6V6D - chains C and D of the 7 polymer chains in the assembly; structure by electron microscopy, 3.77 A resolution.

== Chain C (and D) ==
Protein: Pannexin-1
Organism: Homo sapiens
Notes: chain D of this document is another copy of the same molecule, construct and numbering; everything in this record applies to it too
UniProt: Q96RD7 (PANX1_HUMAN); residues 1-426 here = UniProt positions 1-426
Sequence (435 residues; row label = number of the first residue in the row):
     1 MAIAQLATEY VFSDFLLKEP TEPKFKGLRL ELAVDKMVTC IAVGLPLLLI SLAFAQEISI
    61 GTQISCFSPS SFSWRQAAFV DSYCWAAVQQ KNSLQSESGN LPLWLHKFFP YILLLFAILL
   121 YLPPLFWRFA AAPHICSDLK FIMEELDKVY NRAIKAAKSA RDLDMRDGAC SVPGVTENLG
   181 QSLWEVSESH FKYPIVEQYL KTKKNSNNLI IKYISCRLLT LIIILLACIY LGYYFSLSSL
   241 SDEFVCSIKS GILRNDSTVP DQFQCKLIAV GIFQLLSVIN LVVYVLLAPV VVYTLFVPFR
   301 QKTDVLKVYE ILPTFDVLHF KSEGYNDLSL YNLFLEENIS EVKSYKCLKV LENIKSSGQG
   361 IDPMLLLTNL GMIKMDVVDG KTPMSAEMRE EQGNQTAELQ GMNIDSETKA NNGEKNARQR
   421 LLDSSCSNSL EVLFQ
Not modelled in the structure: 1-27, 89-101, 140-206, 302-324, 340-435
Differences from the reference sequence: expression tag (427-435)
Disulfide bonds: Cys66-Cys265, Cys84-Cys246
UniProt features mapped onto this chain:
  - site: Asp376 to Asp379 (Cleavage)
  - modified residue: Cys40 (S-nitrosocysteine), Tyr199 (Phosphotyrosine), Cys347 (S-nitrosocysteine)
  - glycosylation: Asn255 (N-linked (GlcNAc...) asparagine)
  - natural variant: Thr21 to Pro23 (deletion: In OZEMA7), Arg217 (R217H: Found in a patient with primary ovarian failure with intellectual disability and sensorineural hearing loss; uncertain significance), Ile272 (I272V: No change in glycosylation pattern), Lys346 (K346E: In OZEMA7), Cys347 (C347S: In OZEMA7), Gln392 to Cys426 (deletion: In OZEMA7)
  - mutagenesis: Trp74 (W74A: No effect on voltage-dependence. Altered anion selectivity with equal permeability for iodide and choride), Arg75 (R75E: Loss of voltage-dependence and anion selectivity. Strong increase in permeability of sodium over chloride), Asp164 to Asp167 (Not cleaved by CASP3 or CASP7), Asn255 (N255A: Impaired glycosylation. Forms gap junctions by 2 hemichannels; N255Q: Impaired glycosylation. Loss of GLY1 and GLY2 forms. No effect on oocyte survival. Located in the cytoplasm ...), Asn338 (N338Q: Impaired glycosylation; loss of GLY2 form; oocyte death), Asp376 to Asp379 (Not cleaved by CASP3 or CASP7. Reduces channel activation), Asp379 (D379A: No effect on cell membrane location. Decreased levels of pro-IL1B upon LPS priming and ATP stimulation. Attenuated pyroptotic cell death induced by LPS and ATP), Asn394 (N394Q: No change in glycosylation pattern), Ser424 (S424A: No effect on cell membrane location. Promoted pyroptotic cell death induced by LPS and ATP)

== Interface between chain C and chain D ==
Residue-residue contacts (36):
  Ile50(C) - Glu57(D)
  Phe54(C) - Glu57(D)
  Gln63(C) - Gln56(D)  hydrogen bond (side chain-backbone)
  Gln63(C) - Glu57(D)  hydrogen bond (side chain-backbone)
  Gln63(C) - Ser59(D)
  Ile64(C) - Ile60(D)  hydrophobic
  Ser71(C) - Ser70(D)  hydrogen bond (backbone-side chain)
  Trp74(C) - Trp74(D)  hydrophobic
  Arg75(C) - Trp74(D)
  Arg75(C) - Ala77(D)
  Arg75(C) - Asp81(D)  salt bridge
  Gln76(C) - Phe67(D)
  Gln76(C) - Ser68(D)  hydrogen bond (side chain-backbone)
  Gln76(C) - Pro69(D)  hydrogen bond (side chain-backbone)
  Gln76(C) - Ser70(D)
  Phe79(C) - Ser65(D)
  Phe79(C) - Phe67(D)  hydrophobic
  Ser82(C) - Thr62(D)
  Ser82(C) - Ile268(D)
  Tyr83(C) - Glu243(D)
  Tyr83(C) - Lys266(D)
  Trp85(C) - Ile58(D)
  Trp85(C) - Ile60(D)  hydrophobic
  Ala86(C) - Ile268(D)
  Trp104(C) - Leu275(D)  hydrophobic
  Lys107(C) - Ile58(D)
  Phe108(C) - Leu275(D)  hydrophobic
  Pro110(C) - Glu57(D)
  Tyr111(C) - Leu52(D)  hydrogen bond (side chain-backbone)
  Tyr111(C) - Glu57(D)
  Tyr111(C) - Ile58(D)
  Leu114(C) - Leu52(D)  hydrophobic
  Ile252(C) - Gln264(D)
  Leu253(C) - Phe67(D)  hydrophobic
  Leu253(C) - Gln264(D)
  Val259(C) - Phe67(D)  hydrophobic
Other interface residues (no listed pair), chain C (25 interface residues in all): Asp81, Ser250, Gly251
Other interface residues (no listed pair), chain D (25 interface residues in all): Ala53, Ala55, Cys66, Gln262, Ile272

== In short ==
The chain C/chain D interface involves 25 residues from each chain; the contacts include 6 hydrogen bonds and
1 salt bridge. Polar pairs include Arg75(C)-Asp81(D), Gln63(C)-Gln56(D) and Gln63(C)-Glu57(D). From UniProt:
14 mutagenesis sites on chain C.
Chain C and chain D are both Pannexin-1 (Homo sapiens); the structure, Cryo-EM structure of human pannexin 1,
was determined by electron microscopy together with 6UZY from the same study.
